PDB entry 9E07 | electron microscopy, 3.40 A resolution | chains F and A of the 6 polymer chains in the assembly

== Chain F ==
Molecule: Sec-independent protein translocase protein TatA
Source organism: Nitratifractor salsuginis
Reference sequence: E6WZ01 (E6WZ01_NITSE); residue numbers follow UniProt; this construct covers 1-79
Chain sequence (87 residues; each row starts with the number of its first residue):
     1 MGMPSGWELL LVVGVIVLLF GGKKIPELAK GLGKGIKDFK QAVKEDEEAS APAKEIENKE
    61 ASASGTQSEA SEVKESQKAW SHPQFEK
Not modelled in the structure: 1-4, 21-87
Differences from the reference sequence: expression tag (80-87)

== Chain A ==
Molecule: Sec-independent protein translocase protein TatC
Source organism: Nitratifractor salsuginis
Reference sequence: E6X1G9 (E6X1G9_NITSE); residues 1-374 here = UniProt positions 1-374
Chain sequence (382 residues; each row starts with the number of its first residue):
     1 MFESMKPHLA ELRQRLAISV LAVFVGFIIA FTFHNAILGW ITKPLNNALI QVGKIVEKRE
    61 MGTWKISGNE HNATLAPSKS PALLSDHAQS AEKLHRTLAE ASQATQNPKL QKLLSQAASA
   121 AEELARNSRI LRKALVKEEN LTRQAVNQNL REKSFNGMIT THQVGGAFFV ALKVSFFAGI
   181 LMAMPVILWQ LWLFIAPGLY DNEKKMVLPF VVGGSVMFLI GVLFAYYVVT PFGFQFLITF
   241 GSFLYTPLIN IEDYVGFFTK ILIGFGIAFE LPVVAYFLAL LGLITDKTLK DYFKYAIVII
   301 FLLAAFLTPP DVLTQLLMAA PLILLYGLSI LIVHYVNPYK PEEKEDDEEE EEDEFEKAER
   361 EFEALEKGSE SHESGSENLY FQ
Not modelled in the structure: 1-3, 61-155, 335-382
Differences from the reference sequence: expression tag (375-382)

== How chain F and chain A interact ==
Contacting residue pairs (15; chain F residue first):
  S5(F) - F306(A)
  G6(F) - P310(A)
  W7(F) - V312(A)  hydrophobic
  E8(F) - A305(A)
  E8(F) - T308(A)
  E8(F) - P309(A)
  E8(F) - P310(A)
  E8(F) - D311(A)
  E8(F) - Q315(A)
  L9(F) - L302(A)  hydrophobic
  L11(F) - V312(A)  hydrophobic
  V12(F) - F301(A)
  V12(F) - L302(A)  hydrophobic
  V12(F) - Q315(A)
  V15(F) - V298(A)  hydrophobic
Interface residues without a listed pair, chain F (10 interface residues in all): I16, L19
Interface residues without a listed pair, chain A (14 interface residues in all): K294, I297, L316

== In short ==
Chain F and chain A form an interface of 10 and 14 residues respectively.
Here chain F is Sec-independent protein translocase protein TatA and chain A is Sec-independent protein
translocase protein TatC, both from Nitratifractor salsuginis. Entry 9E07 (Cryo-EM structure of a TatAC
complex from Nitratifractor salsuginis) was determined by electron microscopy.
